Entry 6WYE (X-ray diffraction, 2.01 A resolution); this record covers chains A and C.

Chain A (and C):
Name: Serine acetyltransferase
Organism: Neisseria gonorrhoeae
Notes: EC 2.3.1.30; chain C of this document is another copy of the same molecule, construct and numbering; everything in this record applies to it too
UniProt: A0A1D3FX11 (A0A1D3FX11_NEIGO); residue numbers follow UniProt; this construct covers 1-272
Chain sequence (293 residues; each row starts with the number of its first residue; numbers below 1 keep their minus sign (Met-20 is residue -20)):
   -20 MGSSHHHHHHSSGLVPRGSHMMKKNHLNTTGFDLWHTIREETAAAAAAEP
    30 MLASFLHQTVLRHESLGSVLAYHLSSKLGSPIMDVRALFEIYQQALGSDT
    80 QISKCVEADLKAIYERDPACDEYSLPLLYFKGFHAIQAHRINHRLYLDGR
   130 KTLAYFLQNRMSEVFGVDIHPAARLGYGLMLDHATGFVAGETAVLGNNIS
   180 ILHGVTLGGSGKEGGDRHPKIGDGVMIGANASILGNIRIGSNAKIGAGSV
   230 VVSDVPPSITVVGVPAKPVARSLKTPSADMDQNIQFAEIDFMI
Not modelled in the structure: -20 to 2, 10, 265-272 (chain C: -20 to 3, 9-10, 250-254, 265-272)
Construct notes: initiating methionine (-20); expression tag (-19 to 0)
Metal / ion sites: Na+: Tyr93, Asp96, Cys99
Residues lining bound ligands:
  - (2S)-2-hydroxybutanedioic acid (LMR), molecule 1: Asp96, Pro97, Ala98, Asp161, His162
  - (2S)-2-hydroxybutanedioic acid (LMR), molecule 2: Gly169, Gly187, Gly188, Ser189, Gly190, Arg196, His197
What the authors report for this chain:
  - catalytic residues: Asp147, His162
  - binding site for (2S)-2-hydroxybutanedioic acid: Arg95, Asp96, Asp161, Gly188, Gly190, Arg196, His197

How chain A and chain C interact:
Residue-residue contacts - 42 pairs, chain A then chain C:
  Ala24(A) - Thr131(C)
  Glu28(A) - Arg129(C)  salt bridge
  Glu28(A) - Leu132(C)
  Met30(A) - Met62(C)  hydrophobic
  Met30(A) - Ala66(C)  hydrophobic
  Met30(A) - Ile70(C)  hydrophobic
  Met30(A) - Arg129(C)
  Leu31(A) - Ile61(C)  hydrophobic
  Leu31(A) - Met62(C)  hydrophobic
  Leu31(A) - Thr131(C)
  Phe34(A) - Ile61(C)  hydrophobic
  Lys56(A) - Asn138(C)  hydrogen bond
  Lys56(A) - Glu142(C)  salt bridge
  Arg95(A) - Lys191(C)
  Pro97(A) - Gly190(C)
  Pro97(A) - Lys191(C)
  Pro97(A) - Glu192(C)
  Pro97(A) - Gly193(C)
  Pro97(A) - Arg196(C)
  Ala98(A) - Arg196(C)
  Leu104(A) - Tyr134(C)  hydrophobic
  Tyr108(A) - Thr131(C)
  Tyr108(A) - Tyr134(C)
  Tyr108(A) - Phe135(C)  hydrophobic
  Tyr108(A) - Asn138(C)  hydrogen bond (backbone-side chain)
  Lys110(A) - Asn138(C)
  Lys110(A) - Ser141(C)  hydrogen bond
  Val143(A) - Glu142(C)
  His162(A) - Asp147(C)  salt bridge
  His162(A) - Val167(C)
  Thr164(A) - Gly145(C)
  Thr164(A) - Gly165(C)
  His182(A) - Val167(C)
  His182(A) - Thr185(C)  hydrogen bond
  Asn209(A) - Gly183(C)  hydrogen bond (side chain-backbone)
  Asn209(A) - Asn209(C)  hydrogen bond
  Ala226(A) - Leu213(C)  hydrophobic
  Ala226(A) - Val229(C)
  Ala226(A) - Val243(C)
  Gly227(A) - Val229(C)
  Val241(A) - Pro244(C)
  Gly242(A) - Val243(C)
Other interface residues (no listed pair), chain A (28 interface residues in all): Glu94, Leu107, Phe109, His113, Phe144, Ala208, Val243
Other interface residues (no listed pair), chain C (31 interface residues in all): His149, Glu170, Ser211

In short:
The interface between chain A and chain C involves 28 residues on one side and 31 on the other, with 6
hydrogen bonds and 3 salt bridges. Among the polar pairs are Glu28(A)-Arg129(C), Lys56(A)-Glu142(C) and
His162(A)-Asp147(C). The paper reports catalytic residues Asp147(A) and His162(A); a binding site for
(2S)-2-hydroxybutanedioic acid at Arg95(A), Asp96(A) and Asp161(A) among others.
Chain A and chain C are both Serine acetyltransferase (Neisseria gonorrhoeae); the structure, Crystal
structure of Neisseria gonorrhoeae serine acetyltransferase (CysE), was determined by X-ray diffraction,
deposited together with 7RA4.
